2GM9 - chain A; structure by X-ray diffraction, 2.30 A resolution.

# Chain A
Molecule: Glycogen phosphorylase, muscle form
Source organism: Oryctolagus cuniculus
Notes: EC 2.4.1.1
UniProt: P00489 (PYGM_RABIT); residue numbers follow UniProt; this construct covers 12-836
Amino-acid sequence (825 residues; numbered 12 to 836; the number before each row is that of its first residue):
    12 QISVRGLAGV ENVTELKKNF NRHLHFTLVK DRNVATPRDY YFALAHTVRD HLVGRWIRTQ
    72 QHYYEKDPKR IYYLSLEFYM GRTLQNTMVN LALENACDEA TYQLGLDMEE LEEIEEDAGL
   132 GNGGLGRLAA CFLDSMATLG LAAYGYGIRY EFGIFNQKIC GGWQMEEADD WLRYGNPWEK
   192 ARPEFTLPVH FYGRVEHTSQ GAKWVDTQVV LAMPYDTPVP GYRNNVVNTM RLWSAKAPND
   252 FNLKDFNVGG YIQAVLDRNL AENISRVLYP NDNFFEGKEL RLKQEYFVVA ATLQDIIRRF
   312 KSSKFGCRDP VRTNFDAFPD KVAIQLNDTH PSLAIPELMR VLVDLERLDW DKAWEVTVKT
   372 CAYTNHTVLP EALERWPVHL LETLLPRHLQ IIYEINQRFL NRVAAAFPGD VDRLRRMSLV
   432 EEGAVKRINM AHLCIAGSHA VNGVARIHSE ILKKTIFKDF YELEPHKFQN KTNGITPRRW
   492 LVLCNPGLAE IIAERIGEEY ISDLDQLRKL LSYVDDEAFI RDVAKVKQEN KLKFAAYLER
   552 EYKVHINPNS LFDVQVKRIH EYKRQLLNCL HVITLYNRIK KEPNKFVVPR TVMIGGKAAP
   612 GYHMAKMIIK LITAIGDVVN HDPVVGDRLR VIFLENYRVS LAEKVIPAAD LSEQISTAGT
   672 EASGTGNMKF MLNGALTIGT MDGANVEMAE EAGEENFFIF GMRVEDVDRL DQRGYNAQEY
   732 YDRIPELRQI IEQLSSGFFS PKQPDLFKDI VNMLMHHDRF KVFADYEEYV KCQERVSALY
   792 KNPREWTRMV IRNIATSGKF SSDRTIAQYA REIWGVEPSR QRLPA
Disordered / not traced: 251-259, 314-324
Curated features (UniProtKB/Swiss-Prot):
  - modified residue: Ser747 (Phosphoserine)
Small-molecule neighbours:
  - 3TH (2-chloro-N-[(3R)-2-oxo-1,2,3,4-tetrahydroquinolin-3-yl]-6H-thieno[2,3-b]pyrrole-5-carboxamide): Phe37, Thr38, Leu39, Val40, Phe53, His57, Arg60, Leu63, Val64, Trp67, Tyr185, Gly186, Asn187, Pro188, Trp189, Glu190, Lys191, Pro229
  - 4'-deoxypyridoxine phosphate (PLR; (5-hydroxy-4,6-dimethylpyridin-3-yl)methyl dihydrogen phosphate): Tyr90, Gly134, Gly135, Arg138, Trp491, Val567, Lys568, Lys574, Tyr648, Arg649, Val650, Ala653, Gln665, Glu672, Gly675, Thr676, Gly677, Lys680

# Summary
Bound to chain A: 4'-deoxypyridoxine phosphate and compound 3TH.
Chain A is Glycogen phosphorylase, muscle form (Oryctolagus cuniculus); the structure, Structure of rabbit
muscle glycogen phosphorylase in complex with thienopyrrole, was determined by X-ray diffraction, deposited
together with 2GJ4.
